Entry 6E0C (electron microscopy, 2.63 A resolution); this record covers chains C and I of the 12 polymer chains in the assembly.

[Chain C]
Protein: Histone H2A type 1-B/E
From: Homo sapiens
UniProt: P04908 (H2A1B_HUMAN); residues 0-129 here correspond to UniProt positions 1-130 (UniProt number = residue number + 1)
Amino-acid sequence (130 residues; each row starts with the number of its first residue; numbering starts at 0):
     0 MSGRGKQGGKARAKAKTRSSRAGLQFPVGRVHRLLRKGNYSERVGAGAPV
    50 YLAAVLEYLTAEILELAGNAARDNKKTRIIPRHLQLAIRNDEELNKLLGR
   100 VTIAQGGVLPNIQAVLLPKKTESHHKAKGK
Unresolved in the structure: 0-9, 117-129
Curated features (UniProtKB/Swiss-Prot):
  - modified residue: Ser1 (N-acetylserine), Arg3 (Citrulline), Lys5 (N6-(2-hydroxyisobutyryl)lysine), Lys9 (N6-(2-hydroxyisobutyryl)lysine), Lys13 (N6-(beta-hydroxybutyryl)lysine), Lys36 (N6-(2-hydroxyisobutyryl)lysine), Lys74 (N6-(2-hydroxyisobutyryl)lysine), Lys75 (N6-(2-hydroxyisobutyryl)lysine), Lys95 (N6-(2-hydroxyisobutyryl)lysine), Gln104 (N5-methylglutamine), Lys118 (N6-(2-hydroxyisobutyryl)lysine), Lys119 (N6-crotonyllysine), Thr120 (Phosphothreonine), Lys125 (N6-crotonyllysine)
  - cross-link (Glycyl lysine isopeptide (Lys-Gly)): Lys13 (interchain with G-Cter in ubiquitin), Lys15 (interchain with G-Cter in ubiquitin), Lys119 (interchain with G-Cter in ubiquitin)

[Chain I]
Molecule: 147-nt DNA strand
Sequence (147 nucleotides; each row starts with the number of its first residue):
     1 ATCGGATGTATATATCTGACACGTGCCTGGAGACTAGGGAGTAATCCCCT
    51 TGGCGGTTAAAACGCGGGGGACAGCGCGTACGTGCGTTTAAGCGGTGCTA
   101 GAGCTGTCTACGACCAATTGAGCGGCCTCGGCACCGGGATTCTCGAT
Unresolved in the structure: 147

[Interface between chain C and chain I]
Contacting residue pairs (17):
  Arg11(C) with DA117(I), base contact; DT118(I), hydrogen bond to the base
  Lys13(C) with DG120(I), salt bridge to the phosphate
  Arg29(C) with DG122(I), phosphate contact; DC123(I), salt bridge to the phosphate
  Arg42(C) with DG112(I), hydrogen bond to the sugar; DA113(I), phosphate contact
  Val43(C) with DG112(I), sugar contact; DA113(I), hydrogen bond to the phosphate
  Gly44(C) with DG112(I), phosphate contact
  Ala45(C) with DG112(I), hydrogen bond to the phosphate
  Lys75(C) with DC132(I), phosphate contact; DA133(I), salt bridge to the phosphate
  Thr76(C) with DG131(I), sugar contact; DC132(I), hydrogen bond to the phosphate
  Arg77(C) with DG131(I), hydrogen bond to the sugar; DC132(I), hydrogen bond to the phosphate
Also at the interface, not in a pair above, chain C (14 interface residues in all): Thr16, His31, Glu41, Lys74
Also at the interface, not in a pair above, chain I (11 interface residues in all): DA121

[Overview]
14 residues of chain C face 11 of chain I across their interface; the contacts include 7 hydrogen bonds and 3
salt bridges. Polar contacts include Arg11(C)-DT118(I), Arg42(C)-DG112(I) and Arg77(C)-DG131(I).
Chain C is Histone H2A type 1-B/E (Homo sapiens) and chain I is a 147-nt DNA strand; the structure, Cryo-EM
structure of the CENP-A nucleosome (W601) in complex with a single chain antibody fragment, was determined by
electron microscopy, deposited together with 6DZT, 6E0P and 6O1D.
